PDB entry 1QSE | X-ray diffraction, 2.80 A resolution | chains D and E of the 5 polymer chains in the assembly

[Chain D]
Name: PROTEIN (human T-Cell receptor)
From: Homo sapiens
Chain sequence (200 residues; numbered 1 to 206; 6 numbers in that range are skipped by the numbering (no residue carries them; nothing is unmodelled there); the number before each row is that of its first residue):
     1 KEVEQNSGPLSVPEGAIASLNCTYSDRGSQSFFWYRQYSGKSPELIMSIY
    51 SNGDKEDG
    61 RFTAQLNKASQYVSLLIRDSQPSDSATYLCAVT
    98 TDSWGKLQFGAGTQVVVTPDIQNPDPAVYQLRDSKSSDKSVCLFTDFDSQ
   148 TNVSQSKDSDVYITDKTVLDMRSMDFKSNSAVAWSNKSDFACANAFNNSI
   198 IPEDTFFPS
Disulfide bonds: Cys22-Cys90, Cys139-Cys189

[Chain E]
Name: PROTEIN (human T-Cell receptor)
From: Homo sapiens
Chain sequence (243 residues; row label = number of the first residue in the row; note: 2 numbers in that range are skipped by the numbering (no residue carries them; nothing is unmodelled there)):
     3 GVTQTPKFQVLKTGQSMTLQCAQDMNHEYMSWYRQDPGMGLRLIHYSVGA
    53 GITDQGEVPNG
    65 YNVSRSTTEDFPLRLLSAAPSQTSVYFCASRPGLAGGRP
   105 EQYFGPGTRLTV
  116A T
   117 EDLKNVFPPEVAVFEPSEAEISHTQKATLVCLATGFYPDHVELSWWVNGK
   167 EVHSGVSTDPQPLKEQPALNDSRYALSSRLRVSATFWQNPRNHFRCQVQF
   217 YGLSENDEWTQDRAKPVTQIVSAEAWGRAD
Disulfide bonds: Cys23-Cys92, Cys147-Cys212
What the authors report for this chain:
  - conformationally variable residues (loop rearrangement, side-chain flip): Arg95, Leu98 to Pro103

[Chain D / chain E interface]
Pairs across the interface - 78 pairs, chain D then chain E:
  Phe33(D) - Pro103(E)
  Tyr35(D) - Gln106(E)  hydrogen bond (side chain-backbone)
  Tyr35(D) - Phe108(E)  hydrophobic
  Gln37(D) - Gln37(E)  hydrogen bond
  Gln37(D) - Phe91(E)
  Ser39(D) - Pro176(E)
  Lys41(D) - Phe91(E)
  Ser42(D) - Phe91(E)
  Ser42(D) - Gly109(E)  hydrogen bond (side chain-backbone)
  Ser42(D) - Pro110(E)
  Pro43(D) - Phe91(E)
  Pro43(D) - Phe108(E)
  Leu45(D) - Glu105(E)
  Leu45(D) - Tyr107(E)  hydrophobic
  Ser48(D) - Glu105(E)  hydrogen bond
  Tyr50(D) - Pro103(E)
  Tyr50(D) - Glu105(E)  hydrogen bond
  Asp99(D) - Arg95(E)
  Ser100(D) - Tyr31(E)
  Ser100(D) - Gly97(E)  hydrogen bond (side chain-backbone)
  Ser100(D) - Leu98(E)
  Trp101(D) - Val50(E)
  Trp101(D) - Leu98(E)  hydrophobic
  Gly102(D) - Tyr31(E)
  Gly102(D) - Arg95(E)  hydrogen bond (backbone-side chain)
  Lys103(D) - Leu45(E)
  Lys103(D) - Arg95(E)
  Leu104(D) - Tyr35(E)
  Leu104(D) - Arg95(E)
  Phe106(D) - Leu43(E)  hydrophobic
  Phe106(D) - Gln106(E)
  Phe106(D) - Phe108(E)  hydrophobic
  Asp122(D) - His139(E)  salt bridge
  Tyr126(D) - Ser133(E)
  Tyr126(D) - Glu136(E)
  Tyr126(D) - His139(E)
  Tyr126(D) - Thr140(E)
  Gln127(D) - Ser133(E)  hydrogen bond (backbone-side chain)
  Leu128(D) - Glu131(E)
  Leu128(D) - Pro132(E)
  Leu128(D) - Ser133(E)
  Leu128(D) - Thr144(E)
  Leu128(D) - Val146(E)  hydrophobic
  Arg129(D) - Phe130(E)
  Arg129(D) - Glu131(E)  hydrogen bond (backbone-backbone)
  Asp130(D) - Ala128(E)
  Asp130(D) - Val129(E)
  Asp130(D) - Phe130(E)
  Ser133(D) - Ala128(E)
  Lys136(D) - Phe130(E)
  Ser137(D) - Phe130(E)
  Val138(D) - Phe130(E)  hydrophobic
  Val138(D) - Leu148(E)  hydrophobic
  Leu140(D) - Thr144(E)
  Thr142(D) - Arg197(E)  hydrogen bond
  Asp143(D) - Arg197(E)  salt bridge
  Tyr159(D) - Leu179(E)  hydrophobic
  Tyr159(D) - Glu181(E)
  Ile160(D) - Leu179(E)
  Thr161(D) - Asp175(E)
  Thr161(D) - Ser193(E)
  Thr161(D) - Arg195(E)
  Thr164(D) - Arg195(E)  hydrogen bond
  Leu166(D) - Ser173(E)
  Asp167(D) - Ser170(E)
  Met168(D) - Lys142(E)
  Met168(D) - Arg197(E)
  Met168(D) - Val198(E)
  Phe173(D) - Lys142(E)
  Ser175(D) - Arg197(E)  hydrogen bond
  Ser177(D) - Arg195(E)
  Val179(D) - Val146(E)  hydrophobic
  Val179(D) - Arg195(E)
  Trp181(D) - Leu148(E)  hydrophobic
  Trp181(D) - Thr150(E)
  Trp181(D) - Ala191(E)  hydrophobic
  Phe203(D) - His139(E)
  Pro205(D) - Ala135(E)  hydrophobic
Also at the interface, not in a pair above, chain D (50 interface residues in all): Leu89, Thr93, Asp162, Val165, Arg169, Ala178
Also at the interface, not in a pair above, chain E (50 interface residues in all): Tyr48, Gly58, Arg102, Gly171, Thr174, Gln177, Ser199
Interface features reported in the paper:
  - pairs named by the authors: Gly102(D)-Arg95(E) (backbone contact)

[In short]
Chain D and chain E each contribute 50 residues to their interface; the contacts include 12 hydrogen bonds and
2 salt bridges. Polar pairs include Asp122(D)-His139(E), Asp143(D)-Arg197(E) and Tyr35(D)-Gln106(E). The paper
describes a backbone contact between Gly102(D) and Arg95(E). From the paper: conformational variability at
Arg95(E) and Leu98(E).
Here chain D is PROTEIN (human T-Cell receptor) and chain E is PROTEIN (human T-Cell receptor), both from Homo
sapiens. Entry 1QSE (Structure of human A6-TCR bound to HLA-A2 complexed with altered htlv-1 tax peptide V7R)
was determined by X-ray diffraction, deposited together with 1QSF and 1QRN.
